PDB entry 1AV4 | X-ray diffraction, 2.20 A resolution | chain A

== Chain A ==
Molecule: Amine oxidase
Organism: Arthrobacter globiformis
Notes: EC 1.4.3.6
Reference sequence: P46881 (PAOX_ARTGO); residues 1-638 here = UniProt positions 1-638
Amino-acid sequence (638 residues; row label = number of the first residue in the row):
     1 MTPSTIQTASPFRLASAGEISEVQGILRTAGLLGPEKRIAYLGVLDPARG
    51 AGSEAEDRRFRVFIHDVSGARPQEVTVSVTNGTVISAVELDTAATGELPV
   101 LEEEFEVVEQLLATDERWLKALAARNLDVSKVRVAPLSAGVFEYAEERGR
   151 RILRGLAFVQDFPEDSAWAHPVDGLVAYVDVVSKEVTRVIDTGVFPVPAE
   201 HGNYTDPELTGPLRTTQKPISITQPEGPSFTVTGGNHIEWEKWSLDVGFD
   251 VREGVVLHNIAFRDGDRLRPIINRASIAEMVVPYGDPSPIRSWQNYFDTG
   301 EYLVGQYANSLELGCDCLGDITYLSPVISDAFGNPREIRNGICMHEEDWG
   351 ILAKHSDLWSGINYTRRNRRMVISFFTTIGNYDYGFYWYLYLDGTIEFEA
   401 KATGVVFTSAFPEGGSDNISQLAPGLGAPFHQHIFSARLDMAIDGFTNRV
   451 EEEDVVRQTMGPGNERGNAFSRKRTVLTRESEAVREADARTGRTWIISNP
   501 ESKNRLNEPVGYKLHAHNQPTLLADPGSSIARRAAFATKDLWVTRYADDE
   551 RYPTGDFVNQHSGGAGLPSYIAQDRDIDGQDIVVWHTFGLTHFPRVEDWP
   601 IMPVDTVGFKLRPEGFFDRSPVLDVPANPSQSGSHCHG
Unresolved in the structure: 1-8, 629-638
Construct notes: modified residue (382)
Modified positions: Y382 (5-(2-carboxy-2-aminoethyl)-2-hydroxy-1,4-benzoquinone; TPQ)
Disulfide bonds: C317-C343
Metal / ion sites: Cu ion: H431, H433, H592
Swiss-Prot annotation at these positions:
  - active site: D298 (Proton acceptor), Y382 (Schiff-base intermediate with substrate)
  - binding site (substrate): Y296 to Y307, I379 to Y384
  - binding site (Cu cation): H431, H433, H592
  - modified residue: Y382 (2',4',5'-topaquinone)
  - mutagenesis: Y382 (Y382F: Loss of activity)

== In short ==
H431, H433 and H592 form the Cu ion site. From UniProt: active-site residues D298 and Y382, 18
substrate-binding residues, 3 Cu cation-binding residues and one mutagenesis site.
Chain A is Amine oxidase (Arthrobacter globiformis); the structure, Crystal structures of the
copper-containing amine oxidase from arthrobacter globiformis in the holo-and apo-forms: implications for ...,
was determined by X-ray diffraction (same publication as 1AVK and 1AVL).
